PDB entry 2H8F | X-ray diffraction, 1.30 A resolution | chains A and D of the 4 polymer chains in the assembly

== Chain A ==
Molecule: Hemoglobin alpha subunit
Organism: Trematomus bernacchii
UniProtKB: P80043 (HBA_PAGBE); residues 1-142 here = UniProt positions 1-142
Amino-acid sequence (143 residues; numbered 0 to 142; the number before each row is that of its first residue; numbering starts at 0):
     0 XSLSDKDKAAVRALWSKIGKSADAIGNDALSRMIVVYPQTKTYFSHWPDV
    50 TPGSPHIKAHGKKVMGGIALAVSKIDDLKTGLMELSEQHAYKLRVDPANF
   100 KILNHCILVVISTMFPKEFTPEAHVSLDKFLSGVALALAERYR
Modified residues: ACE (acetyl group) at position 0
Metal / ion sites: heme Fe near H88 (its only coordinating residue here)
Ligand contacts: heme (HEM): M32, T39, Y42, F43, H45, W46, H59, K62, V63, G66, I67, L84, Q87, H88, L92, V94, N98, F99, L102, N103, I106, L137
Swiss-Prot annotation at these positions:
  - binding site (O2): H59
  - binding site (heme b): H88
  - modified residue: S1 (N-acetylserine)

== Chain D ==
Molecule: Hemoglobin beta subunit
Organism: Trematomus bernacchii
UniProtKB: P80044 (HBB_PAGBE); residue numbers follow UniProt; this construct covers 1-146
Amino-acid sequence (146 residues; row label = number of the first residue in the row):
     1 VEWTDKERSIISDIFSHMDYDDIGPKALSRCLIVYPWTQRHFSGFGNLYN
    51 AEAIIGNANVAAHGIKVLHGLDRGVKNMDNIAATYADLSTLHSEKLHVDP
   101 DNFKLLSDCITIVLAAKMGHAFTAETQGAFQKFLAVVVSALGKQYH
Metal / ion sites: heme Fe near H92 (its only coordinating residue here)
Ligand contacts: heme (HEM): T38, H41, F42, H63, K66, V67, G70, L71, R73, Y85, L88, L91, H92, L96, V98, N102, F103, L106, I110, L141

== Interface between chain A and chain D ==
Contacting residue pairs - 29 pairs, chain A then chain D:
  P37(A) with H146(D)
  Q38(A) with P100(D)
  K40(A) with H146(D), hydrogen bond (side chain-backbone)
  T41(A) with R40(D), hydrogen bond (backbone-side chain); H97(D); V98(D); D99(D); Y145(D)
  Y42(A) with R40(D); D99(D), hydrogen bond
  S44(A) with H97(D)
  R93(A) with P36(D), hydrogen bond (side chain-backbone); W37(D); Q39(D); R40(D); Y49(D)
  D95(A) with W37(D), hydrogen bond; D99(D); D101(D); N102(D), hydrogen bond; L105(D)
  P96(A) with W37(D)
  A97(A) with D101(D)
  N98(A) with D99(D), hydrogen bond
  Y141(A) with P36(D); W37(D), hydrophobic
  R142(A) with V34(D), hydrogen bond (side chain-backbone); Y35(D); P36(D)
Other interface residues (no listed pair), chain A (15 interface residues in all): L92, V94

== Summary ==
15 residues of chain A face 16 of chain D across their interface, with 8 hydrogen bonds. Among the polar pairs
are K40(A)-H146(D), T41(A)-R40(D) and Y42(A)-D99(D). Bound to chain A: heme. Ligands of chain D: heme.
Here chain A is Hemoglobin alpha subunit and chain D is Hemoglobin beta subunit, both from Trematomus
bernacchii. Entry 2H8F (Crystal structure of deoxy hemoglobin from Trematomus bernacchii at pH 6.2) was
determined by X-ray diffraction together with 2H8D from the same study.
